5C9F - chains A and C of the 4 polymer chains in the assembly; structure by X-ray diffraction, 2.00 A resolution.

== Chain A (and C) ==
Name: ApRick protease
Organism: Rickettsia conorii
Notes: EC 3.-.-.-; chain C of this document is another copy of the same molecule, construct and numbering; everything in this record applies to it too
Reference sequence: Q92FY8 (Q92FY8_RICCN); residues 105-231 here = UniProt positions 105-231
Amino-acid sequence (139 residues; numbered 104 to 242; the number before each row is that of its first residue):
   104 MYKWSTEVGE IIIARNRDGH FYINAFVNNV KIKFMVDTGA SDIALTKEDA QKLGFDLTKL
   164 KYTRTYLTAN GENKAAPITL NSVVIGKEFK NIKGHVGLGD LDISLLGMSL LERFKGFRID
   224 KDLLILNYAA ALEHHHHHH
Unresolved in the structure: 236-242
Differences from the reference sequence: initiating methionine (104); expression tag (232-242)
Reported in the primary citation:
  - catalytic residues: Asp140 (proposed by the authors, not directly observed)
  - conformationally variable residues (loop rearrangement): Thr168 to Lys177, Val199 to Leu204

== Chain A / chain C interface ==
Residue-residue contacts - 10 pairs, chain A then chain C:
  Val111(A) - Val111(C)  hydrophobic
  Glu113(A) - Glu113(C)
  Glu113(A) - Ile228(C)
  Glu113(A) - Asn230(C)  hydrogen bond
  Ile115(A) - Ile115(C)  hydrophobic
  Leu226(A) - Ile115(C)  hydrophobic
  Leu226(A) - Leu226(C)  hydrophobic
  Ile228(A) - Glu113(C)
  Ile228(A) - Ile115(C)  hydrophobic
  Asn230(A) - Glu113(C)  hydrogen bond

== In short ==
Chain A and chain C each contribute 6 residues to their interface, with 2 hydrogen bonds. The hydrogen-bonded
pair is Glu113(A)-Asn230(C). From the paper: the catalytic residue Asp140(A); conformational variability at
Thr168(A) and Val199(A).
Both chains are ApRick protease (Rickettsia conorii). Entry 5C9F (Crystal structure of a retropepsin-like
aspartic protease from Rickettsia conorii) was determined by X-ray diffraction, deposited together with 5C9B.
